Entry 9MSF (electron microscopy, 2.60 A resolution); this record covers chains J and S of the 16 polymer chains in the assembly.

Chain J:
Molecule: DNA-directed RNA polymerase subunit beta'
From: Escherichia coli
Notes: EC 2.7.7.6
UniProtKB: P0A8T7 (RPOC_ECOLI); residues 1-1407 here = UniProt positions 1-1407
Amino-acid sequence (1415 residues; row label = number of the first residue in the row):
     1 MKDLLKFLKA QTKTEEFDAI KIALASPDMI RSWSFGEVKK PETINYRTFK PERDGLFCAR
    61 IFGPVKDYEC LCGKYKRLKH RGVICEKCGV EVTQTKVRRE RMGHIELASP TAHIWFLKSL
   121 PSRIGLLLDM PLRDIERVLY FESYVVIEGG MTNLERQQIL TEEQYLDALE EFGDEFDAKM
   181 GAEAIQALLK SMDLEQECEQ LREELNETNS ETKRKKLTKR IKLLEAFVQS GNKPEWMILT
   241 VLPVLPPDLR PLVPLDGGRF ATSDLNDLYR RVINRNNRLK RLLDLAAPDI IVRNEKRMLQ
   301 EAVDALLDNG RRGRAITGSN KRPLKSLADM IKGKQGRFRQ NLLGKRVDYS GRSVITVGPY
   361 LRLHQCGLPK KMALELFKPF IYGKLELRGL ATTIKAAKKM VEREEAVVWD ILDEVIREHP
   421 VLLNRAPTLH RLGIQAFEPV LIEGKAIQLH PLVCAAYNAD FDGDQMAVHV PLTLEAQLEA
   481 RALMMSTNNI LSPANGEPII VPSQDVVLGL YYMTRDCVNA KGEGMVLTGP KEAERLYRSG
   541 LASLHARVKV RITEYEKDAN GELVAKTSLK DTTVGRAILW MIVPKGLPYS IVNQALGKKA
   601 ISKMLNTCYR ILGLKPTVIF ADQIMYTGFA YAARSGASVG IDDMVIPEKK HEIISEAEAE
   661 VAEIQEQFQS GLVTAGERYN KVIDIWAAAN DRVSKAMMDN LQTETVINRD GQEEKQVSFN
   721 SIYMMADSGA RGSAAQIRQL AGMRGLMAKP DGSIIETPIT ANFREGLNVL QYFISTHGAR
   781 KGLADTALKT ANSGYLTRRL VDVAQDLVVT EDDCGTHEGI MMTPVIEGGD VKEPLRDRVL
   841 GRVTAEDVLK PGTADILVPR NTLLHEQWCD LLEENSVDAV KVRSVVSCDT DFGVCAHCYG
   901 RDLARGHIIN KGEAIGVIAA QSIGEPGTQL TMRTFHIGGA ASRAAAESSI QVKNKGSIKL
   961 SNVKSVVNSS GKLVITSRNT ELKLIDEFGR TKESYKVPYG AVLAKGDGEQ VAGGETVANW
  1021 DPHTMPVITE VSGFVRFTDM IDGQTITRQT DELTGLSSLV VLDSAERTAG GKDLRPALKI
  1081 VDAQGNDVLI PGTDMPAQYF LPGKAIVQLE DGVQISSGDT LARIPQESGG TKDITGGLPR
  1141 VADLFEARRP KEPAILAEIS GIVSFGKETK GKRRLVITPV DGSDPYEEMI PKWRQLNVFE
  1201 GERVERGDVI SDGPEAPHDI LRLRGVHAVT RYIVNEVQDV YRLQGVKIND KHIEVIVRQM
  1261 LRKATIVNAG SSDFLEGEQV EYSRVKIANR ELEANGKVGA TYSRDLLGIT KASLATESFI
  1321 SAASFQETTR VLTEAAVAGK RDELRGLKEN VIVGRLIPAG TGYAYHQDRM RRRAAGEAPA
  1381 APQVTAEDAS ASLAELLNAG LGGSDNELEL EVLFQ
Disordered / not traced: 935-947, 1127-1135, 1375-1415
Sequence notes: expression tag (1408-1415)
Metal / ion sites: Zn2+ site 1: Cys70, Cys72, Cys85, Cys88; Mg2+: Asp460, Asp462, Asp464; Zn2+ site 2: Cys814, Cys888, Cys895, Cys898
Swiss-Prot annotation at these positions:
  - binding site (Zn(2+)): Cys70, Cys72, Cys85, Cys88, Cys814, Cys888, Cys895, Cys898
  - binding site (Mg(2+)): Asp460, Asp462, Asp464
  - modified residue: Lys983 (N6-acetyllysine)
  - mutagenesis: Gln504 (Q504P: Resistant to antibiotics salinamide A and B), Asn690 (N690D: Resistant to antibiotics salinamide A and B), Met697 (M697V: Resistant to antibiotics salinamide A and B), Ala735 (A735T: Resistant to antibiotics salinamide A and B), Arg738 (R738C/H/P/S: Resistant to antibiotics salinamide A and B), Ala748 (A748E: Resistant to antibiotics salinamide A and B), Pro758 (P758S/T: Resistant to antibiotics salinamide A and B), Phe763 (F763C: Resistant to antibiotics salinamide A and B), Ser775 (S775A: Resistant to antibiotics salinamide A and B), Ala779 (A779T/V: Resistant to antibiotics salinamide A and B), Arg780 (R780C: Resistant to antibiotics salinamide A and B), Gly782 (G782A/C: Resistant to antibiotics salinamide A and B), 1 further mutagenesis entry in UniProt

Chain S:
Molecule: dhsU (-60 to +30) non-template strand
Sequence (90 nucleotides; numbered 1 to 90; the number before each row is that of its first residue):
     1 CGCAAGTTCC TTAGAATTTC AGTGTCCAGA AATTGGCACG AAAATTGCAA TAAATACAAC
    61 GAACAAAAAT GGAGGTAAGA GTATGGGTGG
Disordered / not traced: 1-76, 90

How chain J and chain S interact:
Residue-residue contacts - 8 pairs, chain J then chain S:
  Glu211(J) with DG79(S), phosphate contact
  Lys213(J) with DA78(S), salt bridge to the phosphate
  Arg311(J) with DG87(S), salt bridge to the phosphate
  Arg339(J) with DG89(S), salt bridge to the phosphate
  Tyr795(J) with DT88(S), phosphate contact; DG89(S), sugar contact
  Glu1327(J) with DG87(S), phosphate contact; DT88(S), phosphate contact
Other interface residues (no listed pair), chain J (8 interface residues in all): Ser210, Ala791

Summary:
The interface between chain J and chain S involves 8 residues on one side and 5 on the other, with 3 salt
bridges. Polar contacts include Lys213(J)-DA78(S), Arg311(J)-DG87(S) and Arg339(J)-DG89(S). From UniProt: 8
Zn2+-binding residues, 3 Mg2+-binding residues and 13 mutagenesis sites on chain J.
Chain J is DNA-directed RNA polymerase subunit beta' (Escherichia coli) and chain S is dhsU (-60 to +30)
non-template strand; the structure, de novo SigN RNA polymerase transcription initiation intermediate with
post-catalytic bEBP state (RPi1 closed ring), was determined by electron microscopy together with 9MSE, 9MSG,
9MSH and 9MSJ from the same study.
